Entry 8DCN (X-ray diffraction, 2.60 A resolution); this record covers chains B and C of the 3 polymer chains in the assembly.

Chain B:
Name: BINTOXB/9 Fab light chain
Organism: Mus musculus
Notes: antibody fragment or engineered binder
Sequence (219 residues; each row starts with the number of its first residue; a row labelled like 27A-27F holds insertion residues (27A, then the next letters in order)):
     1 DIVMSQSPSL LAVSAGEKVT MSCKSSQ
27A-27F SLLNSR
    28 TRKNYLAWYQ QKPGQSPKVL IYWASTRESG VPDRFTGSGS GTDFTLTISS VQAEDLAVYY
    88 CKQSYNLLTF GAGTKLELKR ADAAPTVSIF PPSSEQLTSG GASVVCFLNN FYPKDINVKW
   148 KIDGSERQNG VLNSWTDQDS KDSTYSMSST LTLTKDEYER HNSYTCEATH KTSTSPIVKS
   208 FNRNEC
Unresolved in the structure: 213
Disulfides: Cys23-Cys88, Cys133-Cys193

Chain C:
Name: ADP-ribosylating binary toxin binding subunit CdtB
Organism: Clostridioides difficile
Notes: fragment: d4
UniProtKB: A8DS70 (A8DS70_CLODI); residues 754-876 here = UniProt positions 754-876
Sequence (130 residues; numbered 753 to 882; the number before each row is that of its first residue):
   753 MKIPTDQEIM DAHKIYFADL NFNPSTGNTY INGMYFAPTQ TNKEALDYIQ KYRVEATLQY
   813 SGFKDIGTKD KEMRNYLGDP NQPKTNYVNL RSYFTGGENI MTYKKLRIYA ITPDDRELLV
   873 LSVDHHHHHH
Unresolved in the structure: 753-754, 876-882
Construct notes: initiating methionine (753); expression tag (877-882)

Chain B / chain C interface:
Pairs across the interface (5):
  Arg27F(B) with Ser813(C), hydrogen bond (side chain-backbone); Lys816(C)
  Thr28(B) with Tyr812(C)
  Lys30(B) with Tyr812(C)
  Trp50(B) with Tyr812(C), hydrophobic
Other interface residues (no listed pair), chain C (4 interface residues in all): Gly814
From the paper, about this interface:
  - residue pairs: Trp50(B)-Tyr812(C) (hydrophobic contact)
  - epitope / paratope residues, chain B: Trp50(B)

Summary:
The chain B/chain C interface involves 4 residues from each chain; the contacts include 1 hydrogen bond. Its
one hydrogen-bonded contact is Arg27F(B)-Ser813(C). The paper describes a hydrophobic contact between Trp50(B)
and Tyr812(C). From the paper: the epitope/paratope residue Trp50(B).
Here chain B is BINTOXB/9 Fab light chain (Mus musculus) and chain C is ADP-ribosylating binary toxin binding
subunit CdtB (Clostridioides difficile). Entry 8DCN (Crystal structure of Clostridioides difficile binary
toxin CDTb D4 fragment in complex with BINTOXB/9 Fab) was determined by X-ray diffraction.
